PDB entry 8XJS | electron microscopy, 3.24 A resolution | chains B and A of the 5 polymer chains in the assembly

# Chain B (and A)
Protein: Isoform Short of Insulin receptor
Organism: Homo sapiens
Notes: chain A of this document is another copy of the same molecule, construct and numbering; everything in this record applies to it too
Reference sequence: P06213 (INSR_HUMAN), isoform P06213-2; residues 1-1370 here = UniProt positions 1-1370
Sequence (1370 residues; numbered 1 to 1370; the number before each row is that of its first residue):
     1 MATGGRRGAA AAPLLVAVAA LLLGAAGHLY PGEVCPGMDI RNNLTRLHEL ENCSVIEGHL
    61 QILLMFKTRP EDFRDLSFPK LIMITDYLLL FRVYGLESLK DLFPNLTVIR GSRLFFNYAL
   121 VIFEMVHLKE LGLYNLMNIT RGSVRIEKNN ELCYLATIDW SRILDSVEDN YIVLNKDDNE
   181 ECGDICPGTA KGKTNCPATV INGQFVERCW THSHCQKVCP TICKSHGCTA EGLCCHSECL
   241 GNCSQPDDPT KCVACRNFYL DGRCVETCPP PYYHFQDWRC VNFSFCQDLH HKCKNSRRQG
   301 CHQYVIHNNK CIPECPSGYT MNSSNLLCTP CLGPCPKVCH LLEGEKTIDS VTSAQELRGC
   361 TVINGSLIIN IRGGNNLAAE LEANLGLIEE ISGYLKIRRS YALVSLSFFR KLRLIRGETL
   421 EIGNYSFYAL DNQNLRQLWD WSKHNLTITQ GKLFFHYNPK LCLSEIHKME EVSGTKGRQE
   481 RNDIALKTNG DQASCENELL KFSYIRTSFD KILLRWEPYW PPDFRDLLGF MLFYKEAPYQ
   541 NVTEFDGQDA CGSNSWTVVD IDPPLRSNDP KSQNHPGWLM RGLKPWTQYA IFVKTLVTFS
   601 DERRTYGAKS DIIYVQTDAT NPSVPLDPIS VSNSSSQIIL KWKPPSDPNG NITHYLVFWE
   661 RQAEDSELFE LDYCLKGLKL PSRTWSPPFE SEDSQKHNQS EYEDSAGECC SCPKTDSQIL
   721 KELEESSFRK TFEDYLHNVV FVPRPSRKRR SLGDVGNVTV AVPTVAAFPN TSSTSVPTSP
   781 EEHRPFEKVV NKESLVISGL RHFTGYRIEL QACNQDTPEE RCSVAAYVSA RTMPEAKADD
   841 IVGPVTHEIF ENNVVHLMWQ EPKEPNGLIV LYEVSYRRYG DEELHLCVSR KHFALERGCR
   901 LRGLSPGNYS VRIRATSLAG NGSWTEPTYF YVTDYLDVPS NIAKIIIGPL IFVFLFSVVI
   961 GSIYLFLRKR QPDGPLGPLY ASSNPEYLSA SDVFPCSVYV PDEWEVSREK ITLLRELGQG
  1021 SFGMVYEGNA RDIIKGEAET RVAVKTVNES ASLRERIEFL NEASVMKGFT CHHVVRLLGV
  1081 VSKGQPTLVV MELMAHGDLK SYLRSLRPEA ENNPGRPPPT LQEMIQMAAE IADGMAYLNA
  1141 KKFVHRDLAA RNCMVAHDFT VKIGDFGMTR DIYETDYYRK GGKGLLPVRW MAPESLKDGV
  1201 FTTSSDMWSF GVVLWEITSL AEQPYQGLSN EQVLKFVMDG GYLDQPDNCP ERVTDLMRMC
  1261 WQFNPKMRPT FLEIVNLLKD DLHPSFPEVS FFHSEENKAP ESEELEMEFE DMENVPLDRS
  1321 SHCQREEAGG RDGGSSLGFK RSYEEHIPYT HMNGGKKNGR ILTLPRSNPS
Not modelled in the structure: 1-334, 475, 481, 680-717, 745-784, 817-820, 936-1370 (chain A: 1-29, 188-195, 543-554, 680-784, 936-1370)
Swiss-Prot annotation at these positions:
  - region: Glu733 to Phe741 (Insulin-binding), Tyr999 (Important for interaction with IRS1, SHC1 and STAT5B)
  - site: Phe66 (Insulin-binding)
  - modified residue: Ser400 (Phosphoserine), Tyr401 (Phosphotyrosine), Ser407 (Phosphoserine), Tyr999 (Phosphotyrosine)
  - glycosylation (N-linked (GlcNAc...) asparagine): Asn43, Asn52, Asn105, Asn138, Asn242, Asn282, Asn322, Asn364, Asn424, Asn445, Asn541, Asn633, Asn651, Asn698
Disulfides: Cys339-Cys360, Cys674-Cys887, Cys813-Cys822

# How chain B and chain A interact
Contacting residue pairs (36):
  Arg372(B) - Asp560(A)  salt bridge
  Tyr457(B) - Lys487(A)
  Asp491(B) - Tyr457(A)  hydrogen bond
  Gln492(B) - Tyr457(A)
  Asp601(B) - Arg398(A)  salt bridge
  Asp601(B) - Arg399(A)  salt bridge
  Leu720(B) - Gln433(A)
  Lys721(B) - Tyr401(A)
  Glu724(B) - Arg372(A)  salt bridge
  Glu724(B) - Gly373(A)
  Glu724(B) - Tyr401(A)
  Glu725(B) - Tyr171(A)
  Ser727(B) - Arg372(A)  hydrogen bond
  Phe728(B) - Phe116(A)  hydrophobic
  Phe728(B) - Tyr118(A)
  Phe728(B) - Arg145(A)
  Phe728(B) - Tyr171(A)  hydrophobic
  Phe728(B) - Arg372(A)
  Phe728(B) - Gly373(A)
  Phe728(B) - Asn375(A)
  Arg729(B) - Arg145(A)
  Arg729(B) - Glu147(A)
  Arg729(B) - Leu174(A)
  Phe732(B) - Phe116(A)  hydrophobic
  Phe732(B) - Tyr118(A)  hydrophobic
  Phe732(B) - Val121(A)  hydrophobic
  Phe732(B) - Arg145(A)
  Glu733(B) - Phe123(A)
  Glu733(B) - Lys148(A)  salt bridge
  Tyr735(B) - Phe115(A)  hydrophobic
  Tyr735(B) - Phe116(A)  hydrophobic
  Leu736(B) - Phe91(A)  hydrophobic
  His737(B) - Phe91(A)
  Val739(B) - Phe115(A)  hydrophobic
  Val740(B) - Arg41(A)  hydrogen bond (backbone-side chain)
  Val740(B) - Leu63(A)  hydrophobic
Also at the interface, not in a pair above, chain B (22 interface residues in all): Thr731, Phe741, Val742
Also at the interface, not in a pair above, chain A (27 interface residues in all): Leu64, Leu89, Glu124, Thr352

# Summary
22 residues of chain B and 27 residues of chain A are in contact, with 3 hydrogen bonds and 5 salt bridges.
Polar pairs include Arg372(B)-Asp560(A), Asp601(B)-Arg398(A) and Asp601(B)-Arg399(A).
Both chains are Isoform Short of Insulin receptor (Homo sapiens). Entry 8XJS (Cryo-EM structure of human
insulin receptor bound to 3 IGF-I) was determined by electron microscopy.
